Entry 5V08 (X-ray diffraction, 2.81 A resolution); this record covers chains Z and B of the 3 polymer chains in the assembly.

== Chain Z ==
Protein: Exonuclease 1
Source organism: Homo sapiens
Notes: EC 3.1.-.-
Reference sequence: Q9UQ84 (EXO1_HUMAN); residues 1-352 here = UniProt positions 1-352
Chain sequence (352 residues; row label = number of the first residue in the row):
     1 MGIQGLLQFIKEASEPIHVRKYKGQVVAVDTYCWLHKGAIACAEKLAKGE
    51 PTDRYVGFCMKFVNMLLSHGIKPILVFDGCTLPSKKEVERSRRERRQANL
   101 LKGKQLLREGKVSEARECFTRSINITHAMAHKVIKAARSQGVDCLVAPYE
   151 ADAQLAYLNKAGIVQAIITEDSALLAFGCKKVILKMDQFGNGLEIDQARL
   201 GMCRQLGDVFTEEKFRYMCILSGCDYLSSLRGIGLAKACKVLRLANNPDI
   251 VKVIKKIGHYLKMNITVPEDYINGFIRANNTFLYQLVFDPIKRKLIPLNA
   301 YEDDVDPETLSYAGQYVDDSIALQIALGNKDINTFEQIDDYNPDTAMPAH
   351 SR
Not modelled in the structure: 1-2, 346-352
Sequence notes: engineered mutation Ala-173 (Asp in Q9UQ84)
Ion coordination: Mg2+ site 1: Asp-152, Asp-171 (shared with DC2(B) of chain B); Mg2+ site 2: Asp-152 (shared with DT1(B), DC2(B) of chain B); Na+: Ser-222, Ser-229, Ile-233 (shared with 1 residue of chain A)
UniProt features mapped onto this chain:
  - binding site (Mg(2+)): Asp-30, Asp-78, Glu-150, Asp-152, Asp-171, Asp-225, Asp-270
  - natural variant: Glu-109 (E109K: Abrogates exonuclease activity)
  - mutagenesis: Asp-78 (D78A: Abrogates double-stranded DNA exonuclease activity and endonuclease activity against 5'-overhanging flap structures. Also reduces DNA-binding to 5'-overhanging flap structures), Asp-225 (D225A: Abrogates double-stranded DNA exonuclease activity and endonuclease activity against 5'-overhanging flap structures. Also enhances DNA-binding to 5'-overhanging flap structures)
From the paper describing this entry:
  - mutagenesis - Y32A (20-fold), H36A (150-fold): decreased catalytic activity (citing earlier work)
  - catalytic residues: Asp-30, Asp-78, Asp-152, Asp-171 (by similarity / conservation)

== Chain B ==
Molecule: 10-nt DNA strand
Sequence (10 nucleotides; each row starts with the number of its first residue):
     1 TCGACTAGCG
Ion coordination: Mg2+ site 1: DT1, DC2 (shared with Asp-152(Z) of chain Z); Mg2+ site 2 near DT1 (its only coordinating residue here); Mg2+ site 3: DC2 (shared with Asp-152(Z), Asp-171(Z) of chain Z)

== How chain Z and chain B interact ==
Pairs across the interface (19; chain Z residue first):
  Ile-3(Z) with DG3(B), phosphate contact
  Leu-7(Z) with DA4(B), phosphate contact
  Gln-8(Z) with DA4(B), hydrogen bond to the phosphate
  Tyr-32(Z) with DT1(B), sugar contact
  His-36(Z) with DT1(B), stacking on the base
  Asp-78(Z) with DT1(B), sugar contact
  Lys-85(Z) with DC2(B), salt bridge to the phosphate
  Glu-89(Z) with DT1(B), phosphate contact
  Arg-92(Z) with DT1(B), salt bridge to the phosphate; DC2(B), salt bridge to the phosphate
  Glu-150(Z) with DC2(B), phosphate contact
  Asp-152(Z) with DC2(B), phosphate contact
  Glu-170(Z) with DC2(B), phosphate contact; DG3(B), sugar contact
  Asp-171(Z) with DC2(B), phosphate contact; DG3(B), phosphate contact
  Ser-172(Z) with DG3(B), phosphate contact
  Lys-185(Z) with DG3(B), hydrogen bond to the phosphate; DA4(B), salt bridge to the phosphate
Other interface residues (no listed pair), chain Z (19 interface residues in all): Cys-33, Arg-96, Ala-173, Asp-225

== Overview ==
Chain Z and chain B form an interface of 19 and 4 residues respectively; the contacts include 2 hydrogen
bonds, 4 salt bridges and 1 aromatic stacking contact. Among the polar pairs are Gln-8(Z)/DA4(B),
Lys-185(Z)/DG3(B) and Lys-85(Z)/DC2(B). From the paper: catalytic residues Asp-30(Z), Asp-78(Z) and Asp-152(Z)
among others; Y32A and H36A of chain Z reduce catalytic activity.
Chain Z is Exonuclease 1 (Homo sapiens) and chain B is a 10-nt DNA strand; the structure, Crystal structure of
human exonuclease 1 Exo1 (D173A) in complex with 5' recessed-end DNA (rVI), was determined by X-ray
diffraction, deposited together with 5UZV, 5V04, 5V05, 5V06, 5V07, 5V09 and 4 further entries.
